PDB entry 4FY0 | X-ray diffraction, 3.00 A resolution | chain A

Chain A:
Molecule: Transporter
From: Aquifex aeolicus
UniProt: O67854 (O67854_AQUAE); residues 1-513 here = UniProt positions 1-513
Chain sequence (513 residues; each row starts with the number of its first residue):
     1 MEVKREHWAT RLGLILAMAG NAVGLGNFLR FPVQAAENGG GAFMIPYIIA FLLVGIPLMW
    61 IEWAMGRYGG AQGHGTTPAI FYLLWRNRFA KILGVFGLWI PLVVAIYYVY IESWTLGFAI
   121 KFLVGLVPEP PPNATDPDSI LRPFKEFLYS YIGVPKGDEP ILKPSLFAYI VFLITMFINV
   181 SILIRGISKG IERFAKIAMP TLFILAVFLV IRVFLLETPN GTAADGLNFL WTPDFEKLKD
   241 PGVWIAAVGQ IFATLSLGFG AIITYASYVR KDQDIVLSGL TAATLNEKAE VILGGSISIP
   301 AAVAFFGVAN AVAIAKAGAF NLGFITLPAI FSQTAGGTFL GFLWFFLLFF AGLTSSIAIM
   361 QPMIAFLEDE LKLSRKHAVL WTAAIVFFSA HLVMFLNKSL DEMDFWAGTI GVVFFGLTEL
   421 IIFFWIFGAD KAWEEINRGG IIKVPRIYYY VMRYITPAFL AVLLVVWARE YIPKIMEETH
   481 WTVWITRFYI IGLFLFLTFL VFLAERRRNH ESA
Disordered / not traced: 1-4, 132-134, 510-513
Differences from the reference sequence: engineered mutation Ala-253 (Phe in O67854)
Metal / ion sites: Na+ site 1: Gly-20, Val-23, Ala-351, Thr-354, Ser-355; Na+ site 2: Ala-22, Asn-27, Thr-254, Asn-286 (together with selenomethionine)
Residues lining bound ligands: selenomethionine (MSE): Asn-21, Ala-22, Val-23, Gly-24, Leu-25, Gly-26, Asn-27, Tyr-108, Ala-253, Thr-254, Leu-255, Ser-256, Phe-259, Ser-355, Ile-359
What the authors report for this chain:
  - mutagenesis - F253A (406.7+/-33.5 nM): decreased binding to MNG-3 detergent

Overview:
Ligands of chain A: selenomethionine. Gly-20, Val-23, Ala-351, Thr-354 and Ser-355 coordinate Na+ site 1.
Ala-22, Asn-27, Thr-254 and Asn-286 coordinate Na+ site 2. From the paper: F253A reduces binding to MNG-3
detergent.
Chain A is Transporter (Aquifex aeolicus); the structure, Crystal structure of LeuT-F253A bound to
L-selenomethionine from lipid bicelles, was determined by X-ray diffraction together with 4FXZ from the same
study.
